PDB entry 8BBJ | X-ray diffraction, 2.65 A resolution | chains A and C

== Chain A ==
Name: Green fluorescent protein, Syntaxin-4
Source organism: Aequorea victoria
Reference sequence: chimeric construct of P42212, P70452: residues 2-228 from P42212 (GFP_AEQVI) positions 2-228 (same numbers); residues 232-259 from P70452 positions 82-109 (UniProt number = residue number - 150)
Sequence (259 residues; each row starts with the number of its first residue; note: 2 numbers in that range are skipped by the numbering (no residue carries them; nothing is unmodelled there); numbers below 1 keep their minus sign (Ser-1 is residue -1)):
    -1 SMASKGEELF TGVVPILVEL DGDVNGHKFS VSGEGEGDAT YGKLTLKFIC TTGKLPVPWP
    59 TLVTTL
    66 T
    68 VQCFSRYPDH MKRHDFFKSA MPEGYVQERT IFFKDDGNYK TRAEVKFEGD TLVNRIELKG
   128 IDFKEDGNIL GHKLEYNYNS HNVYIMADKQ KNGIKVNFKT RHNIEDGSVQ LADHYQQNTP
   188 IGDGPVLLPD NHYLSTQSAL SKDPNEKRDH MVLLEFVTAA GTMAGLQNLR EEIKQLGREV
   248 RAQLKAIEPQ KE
Unresolved in the structure: -1 to 1, 231-233, 256-259
Sequence notes: expression tag (-1 to 1); engineered mutation Leu64 (Phe in P42212), Arg80 (Gln in P42212), Thr167 (Ile in P42212); chromophore (66, 66, 66); linker (229-231)
Modified positions: Thr66 (chromophore; CRO)
Covalent attachments: covalent link Leu64-Thr66; covalent link Thr66-Val68

== Chain C ==
Name: Secretagogin
Source organism: Mus musculus
Reference sequence: Q91WD9 (SEGN_MOUSE); numbering as in UniProt (aligned over 90-276)
Sequence (190 residues; row label = number of the first residue in the row):
    87 SMAEDENFLL FFRLETPLDN SVEFMQIWRK YDADSSGFIS AAELCNFLRD LFLHHKKNIS
   147 EAELEEYTST MMKIFDKNKD GRLDLNDLAR ILALQENFLL QFKMDASSTE ERKRDFEKIF
   207 AHYDVSKTGA LEGPEVDGFV KDMMELVQPS ISGVDLDKFR EILLRHCDVN KDGKIQKSEL
   267 ALCLGLKINP
Unresolved in the structure: 87-90, 189-190, 274-276
Sequence notes: expression tag (87-89)
Disulfide bonds: Cys253-Cys269
Ion coordination: Ca2+ site 1: Asp118, Asp120, Ser122, Phe124, Glu129; Ca2+ site 2: Asp162, Asn164, Asp166, Arg168; Ca2+ site 3: Asp210, Ser212, Thr214, Ala216, Glu218, Glu221; Ca2+ site 4: Asp254, Asn256, Asp258, Lys260, Gln262, Glu265
What the authors report for this chain:
  - mutagenesis - L270A: unchanged binding to Green fluorescent protein, Syntaxin-4 (chain A)

== Chain A / chain C interface ==
Residue-residue contacts (33):
  Gln234(A) - Arg198(C)
  Asn235(A) - Ala192(C)
  Leu236(A) - Arg198(C)
  Leu236(A) - Phe202(C)  hydrophobic
  Leu236(A) - Ile205(C)  hydrophobic
  Arg237(A) - Leu185(C)
  Arg237(A) - Leu186(C)  hydrogen bond (side chain-backbone)
  Arg237(A) - Phe188(C)  hydrogen bond (side chain-backbone)
  Arg237(A) - Leu232(C)
  Glu239(A) - Arg198(C)  salt bridge
  Glu239(A) - Leu270(C)
  Glu239(A) - Leu272(C)
  Ile240(A) - Leu185(C)  hydrophobic
  Ile240(A) - Met229(C)  hydrophobic
  Ile240(A) - Leu270(C)
  Lys241(A) - Leu232(C)
  Lys241(A) - Val233(C)
  Leu243(A) - Met229(C)  hydrophobic
  Gly244(A) - Met229(C)
  Gly244(A) - Met230(C)
  Arg245(A) - Val233(C)
  Glu246(A) - His252(C)
  Val247(A) - Met230(C)  hydrophobic
  Val247(A) - Phe245(C)  hydrophobic
  Val247(A) - Ile248(C)  hydrophobic
  Arg248(A) - Met230(C)
  Arg248(A) - Val233(C)  hydrogen bond (side chain-backbone)
  Arg248(A) - Gln234(C)
  Gln250(A) - Ile248(C)
  Gln250(A) - His252(C)
  Leu251(A) - Lys244(C)
  Leu251(A) - Ile248(C)  hydrophobic
  Ile254(A) - Ile248(C)  hydrophobic
Interface residues without a listed pair, chain A (17 interface residues in all): Lys252
Interface residues without a listed pair, chain C (27 interface residues in all): Asp191, Ser193, Asp201, Phe225, Asp241, Leu249, Cys253, Cys269, Gly271
Interface features reported in the paper:
  - interface residues, chain A: Gln234(A), Asn235(A), Leu236(A), Arg237(A), Ile240(A), Leu243(A), Gly244(A), Val247(A), Leu251(A)
  - interface residues, chain C: Leu186(C), Phe188(C), Ala192(C), Arg198(C)
  - hot spots on chain C (mutagenesis) - R198A, M229A, M229E, L270A: decreased binding to Green fluorescent protein, Syntaxin-4 (chain A)

== Overview ==
17 residues of chain A face 27 of chain C across their interface, with 3 hydrogen bonds and 1 salt bridge.
Polar pairs include Glu239(A)-Arg198(C), Arg237(A)-Leu186(C) and Arg237(A)-Phe188(C). From the paper: R198A,
M229A and M229E of chain C, among others, reduce binding to Green fluorescent protein, Syntaxin-4 (chain A);
interface residues Gln234(A), Asn235(A) and Leu186(C) among others.
Here chain A is Green fluorescent protein, Syntaxin-4 (Aequorea victoria) and chain C is Secretagogin (Mus
musculus). Entry 8BBJ (Secretagogin (mouse) in complex with its target peptide from Syntaxin-4) was determined
by X-ray diffraction, deposited together with 8BAN and 8BAV.
